PDB entry 8TDJ | electron microscopy, 3.70 A resolution | chains F and G of the 7 polymer chains in the assembly

# Chain F (and G)
Molecule: Mechanosensitive ion channel protein 10
From: Arabidopsis thaliana
Notes: chain G of this document is another copy of the same molecule, construct and numbering; everything in this record applies to it too
Reference sequence: Q9LYG9 (MSL10_ARATH); residue numbers follow UniProt; this construct covers 1-734
Amino-acid sequence (741 residues; each row starts with the number of its first residue):
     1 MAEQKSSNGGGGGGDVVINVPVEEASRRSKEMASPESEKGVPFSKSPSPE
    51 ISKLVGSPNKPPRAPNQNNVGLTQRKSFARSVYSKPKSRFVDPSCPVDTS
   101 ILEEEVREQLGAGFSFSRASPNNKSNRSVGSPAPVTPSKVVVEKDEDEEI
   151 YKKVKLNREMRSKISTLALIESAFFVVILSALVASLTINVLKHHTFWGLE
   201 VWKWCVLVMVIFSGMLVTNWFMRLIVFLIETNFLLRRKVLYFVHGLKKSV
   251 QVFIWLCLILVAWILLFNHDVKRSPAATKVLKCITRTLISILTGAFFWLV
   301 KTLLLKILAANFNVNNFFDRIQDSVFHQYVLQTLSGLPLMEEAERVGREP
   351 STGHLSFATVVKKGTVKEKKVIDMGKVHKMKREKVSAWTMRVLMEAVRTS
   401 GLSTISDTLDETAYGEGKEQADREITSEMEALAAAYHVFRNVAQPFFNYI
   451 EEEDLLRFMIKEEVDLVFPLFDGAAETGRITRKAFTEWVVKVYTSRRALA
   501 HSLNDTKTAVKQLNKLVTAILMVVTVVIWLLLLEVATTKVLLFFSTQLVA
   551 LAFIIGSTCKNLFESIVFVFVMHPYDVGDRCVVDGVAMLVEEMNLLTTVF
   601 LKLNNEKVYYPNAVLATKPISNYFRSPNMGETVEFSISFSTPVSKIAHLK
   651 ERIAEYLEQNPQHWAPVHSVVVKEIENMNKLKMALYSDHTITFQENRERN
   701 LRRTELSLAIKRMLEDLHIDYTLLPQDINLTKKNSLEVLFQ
Disordered / not traced: 1-165, 335-386, 397-431, 469-480, 732-741
Construct notes: expression tag (735-741)
Swiss-Prot annotation at these positions:
  - modified residue (Phosphoserine): S34, S128, S131

# How chain F and chain G interact
Residue-residue contacts (74):
  V527(F) with F543(G), hydrophobic
  I528(F) with F543(G), hydrophobic; F544(G), hydrophobic
  L531(F) with F543(G), hydrophobic
  L532(F) with V540(G), hydrophobic
  E534(F) with K539(G), salt bridge
  L541(F) with K539(G)
  A552(F) with F553(G)
  G556(F) with F553(G)
  C559(F) with I554(G), hydrophobic
  K560(F) with S557(G)
  F563(F) with T558(G)
  E564(F) with T558(G)
  V571(F) with L596(G), hydrophobic
  M572(F) with T597(G)
  V582(F) with E606(G)
  A616(F) with P611(G)
  T617(F) with P611(G); V614(G)
  P619(F) with Y609(G); Y610(G), hydrophobic
  I620(F) with V608(G); Y609(G), hydrogen bond (backbone-backbone)
  S621(F) with E606(G), hydrogen bond; K607(G), hydrogen bond (side chain-backbone)
  N622(F) with K607(G), hydrogen bond (backbone-backbone)
  Y623(F) with E606(G)
  R625(F) with Y609(G)
  S626(F) with N605(G); K607(G)
  P627(F) with N605(G)
  N628(F) with N605(G), hydrogen bond (backbone-side chain)
  M629(F) with N604(G); N605(G); E606(G)
  G630(F) with N604(G), hydrogen bond (backbone-backbone)
  F639(F) with K711(G), hydrogen bond (backbone-side chain); E715(G)
  T641(F) with K711(G), hydrogen bond (backbone-side chain)
  I646(F) with L708(G), hydrophobic
  H668(F) with R697(G), hydrogen bond (backbone-side chain)
  S669(F) with R697(G)
  V671(F) with N700(G); T704(G)
  V672(F) with R703(G); T704(G), hydrogen bond (backbone-side chain)
  K673(F) with R703(G), hydrogen bond (backbone-side chain)
  I675(F) with E634(G)
  N677(F) with K680(G), hydrogen bond; Y721(G)
  M678(F) with S636(G); I637(G), hydrophobic; I719(G); D720(G); Y721(G)
  D688(F) with N605(G), hydrogen bond
  L724(F) with Y721(G), hydrophobic; L723(G), hydrophobic
  P725(F) with L723(G)
  Q726(F) with L723(G); L724(G), hydrogen bond (side chain-backbone); P725(G); Q726(G)
  D727(F) with P725(G); Q726(G), hydrogen bond (backbone-backbone)
  I728(F) with Q726(G); I728(G), hydrophobic
  N729(F) with Q726(G), hydrogen bond (backbone-backbone); D727(G); I728(G), hydrogen bond (backbone-backbone)
  L730(F) with I728(G); L730(G), hydrophobic
  T731(F) with I728(G), hydrogen bond (backbone-backbone); N729(G)
Interface residues without a listed pair, chain F (57 interface residues in all): F297, A536, V567, P574, K618, V643, V667, V670, L681
Interface residues without a listed pair, chain G (46 interface residues in all): I555, L601, F635, L701, S707

# Summary
57 residues of chain F and 46 residues of chain G are in contact; the contacts include 18 hydrogen bonds and 1
salt bridge. Polar contacts include E534(F)-K539(G), S621(F)-E606(G) and S621(F)-K607(G).
Chain F and chain G are both Mechanosensitive ion channel protein 10 (Arabidopsis thaliana); the structure,
Cryo-EM structure of the wild-type AtMSL10 in GDN, was determined by electron microscopy (same publication as
8TDK, 8TDL and 8TDM).
